5ZGN - chains B and E of the 8 polymer chains in the assembly; structure by X-ray diffraction, 2.24 A resolution.

[Chain B (and E)]
Name: KacA
Organism: Klebsiella pneumoniae subsp. pneumoniae HS11286
Notes: chain E of this document is another copy of the same molecule, construct and numbering; everything in this record applies to it too
UniProt: A0A0H3GLZ1 (A0A0H3GLZ1_KLEPH); numbering as in UniProt (aligned over 2-88)
Chain sequence (88 residues; row label = number of the first residue in the row):
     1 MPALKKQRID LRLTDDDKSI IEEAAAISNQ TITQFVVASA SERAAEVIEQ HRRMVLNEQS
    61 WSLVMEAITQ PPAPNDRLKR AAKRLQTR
Disordered / not traced: 1-4, 87-88
Differences from the reference sequence: initiating methionine (1)
Modified positions: Mse1 (selenomethionine); Mse54 (selenomethionine; parent Met); Mse65 (selenomethionine; parent Met)

[How chain B and chain E interact]
Contacting residue pairs (8):
  Lys5(B) - Asn29(E)  hydrogen bond
  Asn29(B) - Lys5(E)  hydrogen bond
  Asn29(B) - Gln34(E)  hydrogen bond (backbone-side chain)
  Gln30(B) - Gln30(E)
  Gln30(B) - Gln34(E)
  Gln34(B) - Asn29(E)  hydrogen bond (side chain-backbone)
  Gln34(B) - Gln30(E)
  Gln34(B) - Gln34(E)  hydrogen bond
Other interface residues (no listed pair), chain B (5 interface residues in all): Thr31
Other interface residues (no listed pair), chain E (5 interface residues in all): Thr31

[Overview]
Chain B and chain E each contribute 5 residues to their interface; the contacts include 5 hydrogen bonds.
Polar pairs include Lys5(B)-Asn29(E), Asn29(B)-Gln34(E) and Gln34(B)-Gln34(E).
Chain B and chain E are both KacA (Klebsiella pneumoniae subsp. pneumoniae HS11286); the structure, The
crystal structure of KacTA-DNA complex, was determined by X-ray diffraction.
